7FBK - chains A and C; structure by X-ray diffraction, 1.90 A resolution.

[Chain A]
Molecule: Spike protein S1
Source organism: Severe acute respiratory syndrome coronavirus 2
Notes: fragment: receptor binding domain
UniProtKB: P0DTC2 (SPIKE_SARS2); residues 332-527 here = UniProt positions 332-527
Amino-acid sequence (230 residues; each row starts with the number of its first residue):
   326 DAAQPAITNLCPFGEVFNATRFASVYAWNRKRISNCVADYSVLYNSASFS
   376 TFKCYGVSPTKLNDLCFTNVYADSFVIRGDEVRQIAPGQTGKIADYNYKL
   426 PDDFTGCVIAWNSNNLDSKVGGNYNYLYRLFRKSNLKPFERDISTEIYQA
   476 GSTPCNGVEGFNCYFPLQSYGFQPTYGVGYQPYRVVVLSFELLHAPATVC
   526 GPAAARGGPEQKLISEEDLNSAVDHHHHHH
Not modelled in the structure: 326-333, 530-555
Cystine bridges: Cys336-Cys361, Cys379-Cys432, Cys391-Cys525, Cys480-Cys488
Covalently attached groups: N-acetylglucosamine (NAG) linked to Asn343
Construct notes: expression tag (326-331, 528-555); engineered mutation Tyr501 (Asn in P0DTC2)
Curated features (UniProtKB/Swiss-Prot):
  - region: Arg403 to Asp405 (Integrin-binding motif), Asn448 to Phe456 (Immunodominant HLA epitope recognized by the CD8+)
  - glycosylation: Asn343 (N-linked (GlcNAc...) (complex) asparagine)
  - natural variant: Gly339 (G339D: In strain: Omicron/BA.1, Omicron/BA.2 and 4 more; G339H: In strain: Omicron/BA.2.75, Omicron/XBB.1.5 and 1 more), Arg346 (R346K: In strain: Mu/B.1.621; R346T: In strain: Omicron/BQ.1.1, Omicron/XBB.1.5 and 1 more), Leu368 (L368I: In strain: Omicron/XBB.1.5, Omicron/EG.5.1), Ser371 (S371F: In strain: Omicron/BA.2, Omicron/BA.2.12.1 and 6 more; S371L: In strain: Omicron/BA.1), Ser373 (S373P: In strain: Omicron/BA.1, Omicron/BA.2 and 7 more), Ser375 (S375F: In strain: Omicron/BA.1, Omicron/BA.2 and 7 more), Thr376 (T376A: In strain: Omicron/BA.2, Omicron/BA.2.12.1 and 5 more), Asp405 (D405N: In strain: Omicron/BA.2, Omicron/BA.2.12.1 and 6 more), Arg408 (R408S: In strain: Omicron/BA.2, Omicron/BA.2.12.1 and 6 more), Lys417 (K417N: In strain: Beta/B.1.351, Omicron/BA.1 and 8 more; K417T: In strain: Gamma/P.1), Asn440 (N440K: In strain: Omicron/BA.1, Omicron/BA.2 and 7 more), Lys444 (K444T: In strain: Omicron/BQ.1.1), 16 further natural variant entries in UniProt
  - mutagenesis: Asn343 (N343Q: Reduced viral infectivity), Leu452 (L452R: Increased resistance to neutralizing antibodies. Decreases HLA binding to NF9 epitope. Increased binding affinity to human ACE2), Tyr453 (Y453F: Decreased HLA binding to NF9 epitope. Increased binding affinity to human ACE2), Ala475 (A475V: Increased resistance to neutralizing antibodies), Val483 (V483A: Increased resistance to neutralizing antibodies), Glu484 (E484D: Increased replication in human TMEM106B overexpressing cells), Phe490 (F490L: Increased resistance to neutralizing antibodies and human covalescent sera neutralization), Gln493 (Q493N: Reduced host ACE2-binding affinity in vitro; Q493Y: Reduced host ACE2-binding affinity in vitro), His519 (H519P: Increased resistance to human covalescent sera neutralization)
What the authors report for this chain:
  - mutagenesis - S375F: decreased binding to New antigen receptor variable domain (chain C)
  - mutagenesis - S371L, S373P: unchanged binding to New antigen receptor variable domain (chain C)

[Chain C]
Molecule: New antigen receptor variable domain
Source organism: Chiloscyllium plagiosum
Amino-acid sequence (129 residues; each row starts with the number of its first residue; numbers below 1 keep their minus sign (Met-3 is residue -3)):
    -3 MAMAERVEQTPTTTTKEAGESLTINCVLRDSPCSLDSTFWYFTKKGATKK
    47 ENLSNGGRYAETVNKASKSFSLQISDLRVEDSGTYHCRAYSTTGDERDCR
    97 WQGYIEGYGTIVTVKSSGSSGLEHHHHHH
Not modelled in the structure: -3 to -1, 113-125
Cystine bridges: Cys22-Cys83, Cys29-Cys95
What the authors report for this chain:
  - contacts within the chain: Arg84-Tyr100, Tyr86-Tyr100 (hydrophobic contact)

[Chain A / chain C interface]
Contacting residue pairs (41; chain A residue first):
  Tyr369(A) - Tyr86(C)
  Tyr369(A) - Gly99(C)
  Tyr369(A) - Tyr100(C)  hydrogen bond (backbone-side chain)
  Ser371(A) - Arg84(C)  hydrogen bond (backbone-side chain)
  Ser371(A) - Tyr100(C)
  Ala372(A) - Tyr37(C)  hydrophobic
  Ala372(A) - Lys46(C)  hydrogen bond (backbone-side chain)
  Ala372(A) - Arg84(C)
  Phe374(A) - Lys46(C)
  Phe374(A) - Arg84(C)  hydrogen bond (backbone-side chain)
  Phe374(A) - Tyr100(C)
  Phe374(A) - Glu102(C)
  Ser375(A) - Ile101(C)
  Ser375(A) - Glu102(C)  hydrogen bond (backbone-backbone)
  Thr376(A) - Tyr100(C)
  Phe377(A) - Gln98(C)
  Phe377(A) - Gly99(C)
  Phe377(A) - Tyr100(C)  hydrogen bond (backbone-backbone)
  Lys378(A) - Glu1(C)  salt bridge
  Lys378(A) - Trp97(C)
  Lys378(A) - Gln98(C)
  Lys378(A) - Tyr100(C)
  Lys378(A) - Ile101(C)
  Cys379(A) - Arg96(C)
  Cys379(A) - Trp97(C)
  Cys379(A) - Gln98(C)  hydrogen bond (backbone-backbone)
  Tyr380(A) - Arg96(C)
  Tyr380(A) - Trp97(C)  hydrophobic
  Val382(A) - Gln98(C)
  Ser383(A) - Gln98(C)
  Pro384(A) - Gln98(C)
  Gly404(A) - Tyr104(C)  hydrogen bond (backbone-side chain)
  Asp405(A) - Tyr104(C)  hydrogen bond (backbone-side chain)
  Arg408(A) - Ala0(C)
  Arg408(A) - Glu1(C)
  Arg408(A) - Arg2(C)
  Pro412(A) - Arg96(C)
  Asp427(A) - Arg96(C)  hydrogen bond (backbone-side chain)
  Val503(A) - Tyr104(C)  hydrophobic
  Gly504(A) - Tyr104(C)
  Tyr508(A) - Tyr104(C)
Interface residues without a listed pair, chain A (24 interface residues in all): Leu368, Gly381, Asn440
Interface residues without a listed pair, chain C (16 interface residues in all): Thr44
Interface features reported in the paper:
  - residue pairs: Tyr369(A)-Tyr100(C) (backbone contact), Phe374(A)-Tyr100(C) (hydrophobic contact), Phe377(A)-Tyr100(C) (hydrophobic contact), Lys378(A)-Trp97(C) (pi stacking), Tyr380(A)-Trp97(C) (pi stacking), Asp427(A)-Arg96(C)
  - interface residues, chain A: Tyr365(A)
  - interface residues, chain C: Arg96(C)

[Summary]
The interface between chain A and chain C involves 24 residues on one side and 16 on the other; the contacts
include 10 hydrogen bonds and 1 salt bridge. Polar pairs include Lys378(A)-Glu1(C), Tyr369(A)-Tyr100(C) and
Ser371(A)-Arg84(C). The paper describes a backbone contact between Tyr369(A) and Tyr100(C); hydrophobic
contacts between Phe374(A) and Tyr100(C) and Phe377(A) and Tyr100(C); pi stacking between Lys378(A) and
Trp97(C) and Tyr380(A) and Trp97(C). From the paper: S375F of chain A reduces binding to New antigen receptor
variable domain (chain C); interface residues Tyr365(A) and Arg96(C); 3 substitutions were tested in all.
Chain A is Spike protein S1 (Severe acute respiratory syndrome coronavirus 2) and chain C is New antigen
receptor variable domain (Chiloscyllium plagiosum); the structure, Crystal structure of SARS-CoV-2 receptor
binding domain N501Y mutant in complex with neutralizing nanobody 20G6, was determined by X-ray diffraction
together with 7FBJ from the same study.
